Entry 9I20 (electron microscopy, 2.85 A resolution); this record covers chains A and B.

[Chain A]
Molecule: Solute carrier family 35 member B1
From: Homo sapiens
UniProtKB: P78383 (S35B1_HUMAN); residues 1-322 here = UniProt positions 1-322
Amino-acid sequence (329 residues; numbered 1 to 329; the number before each row is that of its first residue):
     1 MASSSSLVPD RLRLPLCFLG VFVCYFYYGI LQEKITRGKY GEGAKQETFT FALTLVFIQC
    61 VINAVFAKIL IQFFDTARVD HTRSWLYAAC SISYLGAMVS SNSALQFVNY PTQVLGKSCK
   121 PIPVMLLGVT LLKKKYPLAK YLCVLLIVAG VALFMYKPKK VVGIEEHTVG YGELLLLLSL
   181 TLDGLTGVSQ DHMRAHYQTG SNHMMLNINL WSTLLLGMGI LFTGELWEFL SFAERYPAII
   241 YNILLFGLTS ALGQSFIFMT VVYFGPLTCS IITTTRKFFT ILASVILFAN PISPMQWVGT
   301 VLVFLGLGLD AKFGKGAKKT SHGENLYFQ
Disordered / not traced: 1-11, 160-167, 315-329
Differences from the reference sequence: variant His81 (Arg in P78383); expression tag (323-329)
Ligand contacts:
  - ADP (adenosine-5'-diphosphate): Tyr25, Tyr94, Lys120, Gln190, Met205, Gln254, Ile257, Val261, Pro266, Cys269, Ser270, Thr273, Lys277
  - phosphatidylethanolamine (PEV; (1S)-2-{[(2-aminoethoxy)(hydroxy)phosphoryl]oxy}-1-[(palmitoyloxy)methyl]ethyl stearate): Gly96, Val99, Ser103, Gln106, Phe107, Tyr171, Leu174, Leu175, Leu178, Leu182
From the paper describing this entry:
  - binding site for ADP: Lys120, Ile257, Val261, Lys277
  - mutagenesis - Q113F: increased stability
  - mutagenesis - Q113F, R194A: increased binding to ATP
  - mutagenesis - Y25A, Q254A, I257E, V261T, T273A: decreased binding to ATP
  - mutagenesis - E33A (Kd 11.7 uM), Q190A, R194A, C269A: unchanged binding to ATP
  - mutagenesis - Y25A, K117A: abolished catalytic activity
  - mutagenesis - Q190A, Q254A, I257E, V261T: decreased catalytic activity
  - mutagenesis - C269A, C269S: unchanged catalytic activity
  - mutagenesis - R194A: increased catalytic activity

[Chain B]
Molecule: Maltodextrin-binding protein
From: Mus musculus
UniProtKB: A0A4P1LXE0 (A0A4P1LXE0_SERSF); residues 114-482 here correspond to UniProt positions 2-370 (UniProt number = residue number - 112)
Amino-acid sequence (612 residues; each row starts with the number of its first residue):
     1 DIVMTQSPAS LTVSLGQSVT ISCRASENVE YYGTSLMQWY QQKPGQPPKF LIYGASNIES
    61 GVPARFSGSG SGTDFSLNIH PVEEDDIAMY FCQQSRKVPY TFGSGTKLEI KGSGKIEEGK
   121 LVIWINGDKG YNGLAEVGKK FEKDTGIKVT VEHPDKLEEK FPQVAATGDG PDIIFWAHDR
   181 FGGYAQSGLL AEITPDKAFQ DKLYPFTWDA VRYNGKLIAY PIAVEALSLI YNKDLLPNPP
   241 KTWEEIPALD KELKAKGKSA LMFNLQEPYF TWPLIAADGG YAFKYENGKY DIKDVGVDNA
   301 GAKAGLTFLV DLIKNKHMNA DTDYSIAEAA FNKGETAMTI NGPWAWSNID TSKVNYGVTV
   361 LPTFKGQPSK PFVGVLSAGI NAASPNKELA KEFLENYLLT DEGLEAVNKD KPLGAVALKS
   421 YEEELVKDPR IAATMENAQK GEIMPNIPQM SAFWYAVRTA VINAASGRQT VDEALKDAQT
   481 NALGSGEVQL QESGPGLVKP SQSLSLTCSV TGYSITSDYY WNWIRQFPGN KLEWMAYIRY
   541 DGTSDYNPSL KNRISITRDT SKNQFFLKLN SVATEDTATY YCARAYYYDG INFDYWGQGT
   601 TLTVSSENLY FQ
Disordered / not traced: 114-484
Differences from the reference sequence: expression tag (1-113, 483-612); conflict Val426 (Ala314 in A0A4P1LXE0)
Disulfides: Cys23-Cys92, Cys508-Cys582

[Interface between chain A and chain B]
Contacting residue pairs - 19 pairs, chain A then chain B:
  Val79(A) with Tyr537(B); Arg539(B); Asp545(B)
  Asp80(A) with Arg539(B), hydrogen bond (backbone-side chain)
  His81(A) with Tyr520(B), hydrogen bond; Tyr537(B); Tyr587(B)
  Arg83(A) with Asp518(B), salt bridge; Tyr540(B), hydrogen bond
  Arg194(A) with Tyr32(B)
  Ala195(A) with Thr34(B), hydrogen bond (backbone-side chain)
  His196(A) with Tyr588(B); Asp589(B), salt bridge
  Tyr197(A) with Tyr587(B); Tyr588(B)
  Gln198(A) with Tyr31(B); Leu36(B); Tyr587(B), hydrogen bond
  Thr199(A) with Tyr31(B)
Also at the interface, not in a pair above, chain B (15 interface residues in all): Tyr100, Gly590

[In short]
10 residues of chain A and 15 residues of chain B are in contact, with 5 hydrogen bonds and 2 salt bridges.
Polar pairs include Arg83(A)-Asp518(B), His196(A)-Asp589(B) and Asp80(A)-Arg539(B). From the paper: a binding
site for ADP at Lys120(A), Ile257(A) and Val261(A) among others; Y25A, Q254A and I257E of chain A, among
others, reduce binding to ATP; 12 substitutions were tested in all.
Chain A is Solute carrier family 35 member B1 (Homo sapiens) and chain B is Maltodextrin-binding protein (Mus
musculus); the structure, Cryo-EM structure of human SLC35B1 with ADP, was determined by electron microscopy,
deposited together with 9GRY, 9GS3, 9GS5, 9GS7 and 9GSL.
